Entry 4CN3 (X-ray diffraction, 2.35 A resolution); this record covers chains B and H of the 4 polymer chains in the assembly.

Chain B:
Name: Retinoic acid receptor rxr-alpha
Source organism: Homo sapiens
Notes: fragment: dna-binding domain, residues 130-212
Reference sequence: P19793 (RXRA_HUMAN); numbering as in UniProt (aligned over 130-212)
Chain sequence (87 residues; each row starts with the number of its first residue):
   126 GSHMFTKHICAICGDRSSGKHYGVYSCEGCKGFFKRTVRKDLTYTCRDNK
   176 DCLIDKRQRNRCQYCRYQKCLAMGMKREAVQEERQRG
Not modelled in the structure: 126-132, 209-212
Sequence notes: expression tag (126-129)
Ion coordination: Zn2+ site 1: Cys135, Cys138, Cys152, Cys155; Zn2+ site 2: Cys171, Cys177, Cys187, Cys190
Swiss-Prot annotation at these positions:
  - DNA-binding region: Cys135 to Met200 (Nuclear receptor)
  - zinc finger (NR C4-type): Cys135 to Cys155, Cys171 to Cys195
  - region: Lys160 to Lys165 (Nuclear localization signal), Lys201 to Gly212 (Hinge)
  - binding site (Zn(2+)): Cys135, Cys138, Cys152, Cys155, Cys171, Cys177, Cys187, Cys190
  - modified residue: Lys145 (N6-acetyllysine)
  - mutagenesis: His133 to Lys156 (Abolishes acetylation by EP300), Lys145 (K145R: Abolishes acetylation by EP300, DNA binding and transcriptional activity. Impairs interaction with EP300), Phe158 to Phe159 (Abolishes nuclear export), Lys160 to Lys165 (Abolishes nuclear localization and transcriptional activity)
Reported in the primary citation:
  - binding site for the 17-nt DNA strand: Lys156

Chain H:
Molecule: 17-nt DNA strand
Sequence (17 nucleotides; numbered 1 to 17; the number before each row is that of its first residue):
     1 TGTGAACTTTGAACTAG

Interface between chain B and chain H:
Residue-residue contacts (13; chain B residue first):
  Glu153(B) - DG11(H)  sugar contact
  Glu153(B) - DA12(H)  base contact
  Glu153(B) - DA13(H)  hydrogen bond to the base
  Gly154(B) - DG11(H)  phosphate contact
  Phe158(B) - DT10(H)  phosphate contact
  Arg161(B) - DT10(H)  salt bridge to the phosphate
  Arg161(B) - DG11(H)  hydrogen bond to the base
  Arg184(B) - DG11(H)  salt bridge to the phosphate
  Asn185(B) - DT10(H)  hydrogen bond to the phosphate
  Asn185(B) - DG11(H)  hydrogen bond to the phosphate
  Gln188(B) - DT9(H)  phosphate contact
  Gln188(B) - DT10(H)  hydrogen bond to the phosphate
  Arg191(B) - DG11(H)  salt bridge to the phosphate
Interface residues without a listed pair, chain B (9 interface residues in all): Gly157
Interface residues without a listed pair, chain H (6 interface residues in all): DC14

Summary:
The interface between chain B and chain H involves 9 residues on one side and 6 on the other, with 5 hydrogen
bonds and 3 salt bridges. Among the polar pairs are Glu153(B)-DA13(H), Arg161(B)-DG11(H) and
Asn185(B)-DT10(H). The paper reports a binding site for the 17-nt DNA strand at Lys156(B).
Here chain B is Retinoic acid receptor rxr-alpha (Homo sapiens) and chain H is a 17-nt DNA strand. Entry 4CN3
(Crystal Structure of the Human Retinoid X Receptor DNA-Binding Domain Bound to the Human Gde1SpA Response
...) was determined by X-ray diffraction (same publication as 4CN5 and 4CN7).
